Entry 9C3A (electron microscopy, 3.10 A resolution); this record covers chains K and M of the 19 polymer chains in the assembly.

[Chain K (and M)]
Name: Putative structural protein
From: Shigella phage Sf14
Notes: chain M of this document is another copy of the same molecule, construct and numbering; everything in this record applies to it too
Reference sequence: A0A2K9VKC2 (A0A2K9VKC2_9CAUD); residue numbers follow UniProt; this construct covers 1-125
Chain sequence (125 residues; each row starts with the number of its first residue):
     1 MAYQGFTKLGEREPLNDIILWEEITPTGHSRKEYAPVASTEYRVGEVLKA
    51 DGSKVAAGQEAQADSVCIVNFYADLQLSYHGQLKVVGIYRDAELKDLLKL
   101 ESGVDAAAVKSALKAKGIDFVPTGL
Unresolved in the structure: 1

[How chain K and chain M interact]
Pairs across the interface (9):
  Ala2(K) with Leu75(M); Leu77(M), hydrophobic; Leu83(M)
  Tyr3(K) with Gln76(M)
  Leu75(K) with Ala2(M); Thr7(M)
  Gln76(K) with Ala2(M)
  Leu77(K) with Ala2(M), hydrophobic
  Leu83(K) with Ala2(M)
Interface residues without a listed pair, chain K (7 interface residues in all): Thr7
Interface residues without a listed pair, chain M (7 interface residues in all): Tyr3

[Summary]
Chain K and chain M each contribute 7 residues to their interface.
Chain K and chain M are both Putative structural protein (Shigella phage Sf14); the structure, Bacteriophage
Sf14 Capsid Empty Icosahedral reconstruction, was determined by electron microscopy (same publication as 9C2D,
9C39 and 9C3B).
